1HVE - chain A; structure by X-ray diffraction, 2.30 A resolution.

Chain A:
Name: Annexin V
Source organism: Homo sapiens
Reference sequence: P08758 (ANXA5_HUMAN); residues 2-320 here correspond to UniProt positions 1-319 (UniProt number = residue number - 1)
Chain sequence (319 residues; row label = number of the first residue in the row):
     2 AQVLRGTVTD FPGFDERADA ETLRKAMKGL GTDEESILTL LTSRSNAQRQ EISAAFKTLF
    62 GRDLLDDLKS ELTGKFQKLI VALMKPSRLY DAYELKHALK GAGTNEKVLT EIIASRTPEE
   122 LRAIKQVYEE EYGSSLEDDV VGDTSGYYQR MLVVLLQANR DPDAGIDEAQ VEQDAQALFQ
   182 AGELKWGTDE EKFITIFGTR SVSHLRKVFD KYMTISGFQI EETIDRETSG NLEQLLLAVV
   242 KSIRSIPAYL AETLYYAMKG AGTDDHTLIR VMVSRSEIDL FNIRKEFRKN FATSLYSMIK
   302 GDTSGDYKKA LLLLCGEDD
Not modelled in the structure: 2-4, 317-320
Differences from the reference sequence: conflict Q78 (Glu77 in P08758)
Metal / ion sites: Ca2+ site 1: M28, G30, G32, E72; Ca2+ site 2: T33, E35; Ca2+ site 3: K70, S71, L73; Ca2+ site 4: L100, G102, G104, D144; Ca2+ site 5: M259, G261, G263, D303
Swiss-Prot annotation at these positions:
  - motif: L315, D320 ([IL]-x-C-x-x-[DE] motif)

In short:
The Ca2+ site 1 is built by M28, G30, G32 and E72. The Ca2+ site 2 is built by T33 and E35.
Chain A is Annexin V (Homo sapiens); the structure, Structural and electrophysiological analysis of annexin V
mutants. mutagenesis of human annexin V, an in vitro ..., was determined by X-ray diffraction, deposited
together with 1HVD, 1HVF and 1HVG.
